7DFH - chains A and P of the 6 polymer chains in the assembly; structure by electron microscopy, 2.97 A resolution.

# Chain A
Name: RNA-directed RNA polymeras
Source organism: Severe acute respiratory syndrome coronavirus 2
Notes: EC 2.7.7.48
Reference sequence: P0DTD1 (R1AB_SARS2); residues 1-932 here correspond to UniProt positions 4393-5324 (UniProt number = residue number + 4392)
Chain sequence (943 residues; row label = number of the first residue in the row; numbering starts at 0):
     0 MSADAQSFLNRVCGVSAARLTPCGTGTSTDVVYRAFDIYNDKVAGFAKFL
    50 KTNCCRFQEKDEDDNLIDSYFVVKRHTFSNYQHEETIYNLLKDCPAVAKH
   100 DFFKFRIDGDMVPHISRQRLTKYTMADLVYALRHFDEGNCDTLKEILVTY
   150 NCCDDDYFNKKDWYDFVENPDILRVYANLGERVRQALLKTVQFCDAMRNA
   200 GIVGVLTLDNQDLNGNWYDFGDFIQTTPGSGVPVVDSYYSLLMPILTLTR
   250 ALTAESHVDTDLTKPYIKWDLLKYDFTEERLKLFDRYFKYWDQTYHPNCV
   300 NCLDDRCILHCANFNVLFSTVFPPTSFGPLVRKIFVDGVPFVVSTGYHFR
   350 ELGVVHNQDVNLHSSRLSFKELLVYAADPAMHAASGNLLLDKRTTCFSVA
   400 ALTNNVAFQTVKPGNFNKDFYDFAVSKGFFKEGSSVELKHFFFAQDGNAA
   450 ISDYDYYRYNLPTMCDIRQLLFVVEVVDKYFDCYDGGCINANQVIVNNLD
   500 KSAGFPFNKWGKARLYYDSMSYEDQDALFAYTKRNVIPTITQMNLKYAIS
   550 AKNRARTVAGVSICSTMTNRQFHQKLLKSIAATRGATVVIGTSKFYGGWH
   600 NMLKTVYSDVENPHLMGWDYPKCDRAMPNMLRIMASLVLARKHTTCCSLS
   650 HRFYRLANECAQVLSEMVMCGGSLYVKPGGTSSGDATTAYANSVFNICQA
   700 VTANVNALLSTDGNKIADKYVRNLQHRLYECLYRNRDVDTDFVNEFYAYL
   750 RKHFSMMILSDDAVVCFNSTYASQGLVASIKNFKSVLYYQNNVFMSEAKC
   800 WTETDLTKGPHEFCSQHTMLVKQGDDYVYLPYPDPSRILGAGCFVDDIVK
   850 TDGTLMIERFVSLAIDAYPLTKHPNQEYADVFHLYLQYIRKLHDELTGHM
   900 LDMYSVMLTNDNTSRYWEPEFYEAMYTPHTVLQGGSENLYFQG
Unresolved in the structure: 0-4, 108-109, 896-910, 930-942
Sequence notes: initiating methionine (0); expression tag (933-942)
Bound ions: Mg2+ site 1: Asn209 (together with pyrophosphate); Zn2+ site 1: His295, Cys301, Cys306, Cys310; Zn2+ site 2: Cys487, Cys645, Cys646; Mg2+ site 2: Asp760 (together with ribavirin monophosphate)
Ligand contacts:
  - pyrophosphate (POP), molecule 1: Lys50, Asn52, Lys73, Arg116, Asn209, Tyr217, Asp218
  - pyrophosphate (POP), molecule 2: Arg555, Tyr619, Pro620, Lys621, Cys622
  - ribavirin monophosphate (RVP): Lys545, Arg555, Val557, Cys622, Asp623, Thr680, Ser682, Thr687, Asn691, Asp760
Swiss-Prot annotation at these positions:
  - region: Lys545 to Arg555 (Interaction with RMP Remdesivir), Thr582 to Pro620 (RdRp Palm N-ter)
  - active site: Ser759, Asp760, Asp761
  - binding site (Mn(2+)): Asn209, Asp218
  - binding site (Zn(2+)): His295, Cys301, Cys306, Cys310, Cys487, His642, Cys645, Cys646
  - site: Gln932 (Cleavage)

# Chain P
Molecule: 8-nt RNA strand
Sequence (8 nucleotides; row label = number of the first residue in the row):
    13 GCUAUGUG
Covalent attachments: ribavirin monophosphate (RVP) linked to G20

# Chain A / chain P interface
Pairs across the interface - 19 pairs, chain A then chain P:
  Arg513(A) - C14(P)  salt bridge to the phosphate
  Ser759(A) - G20(P)  sugar contact
  Asp760(A) - G20(P)  hydrogen bond to the sugar
  Cys813(A) - U19(P)  hydrogen bond to the sugar
  Cys813(A) - G20(P)  phosphate contact
  Ser814(A) - U19(P)  hydrogen bond to the phosphate
  Ser814(A) - G20(P)  hydrogen bond to the phosphate
  Arg836(A) - G18(P)  salt bridge to the phosphate
  Arg836(A) - U19(P)  salt bridge to the phosphate
  Ala840(A) - G18(P)  phosphate contact
  Asp845(A) - U17(P)  phosphate contact
  Lys849(A) - A16(P)  salt bridge to the phosphate
  Lys849(A) - U17(P)  salt bridge to the phosphate
  Leu854(A) - U15(P)  sugar contact
  Leu854(A) - A16(P)  sugar contact
  Glu857(A) - U15(P)  base contact
  Arg858(A) - A16(P)  sugar contact
  Arg858(A) - U17(P)  salt bridge to the phosphate
  Asp865(A) - G18(P)  sugar contact
Also at the interface, not in a pair above, chain A (21 interface residues in all): Asn497, Asp499, Ile548, Lys593, Thr687, Leu758, Ser861, Leu862

# In short
The interface between chain A and chain P involves 21 residues on one side and 7 on the other, with 4 hydrogen
bonds and 6 salt bridges. Among the polar pairs are Asp760(A)-G20(P), Cys813(A)-U19(P) and Ser814(A)-U19(P).
Chain A binds pyrophosphate and ribavirin monophosphate.
Here chain A is RNA-directed RNA polymeras (Severe acute respiratory syndrome coronavirus 2) and chain P is an
8-nt RNA strand. Entry 7DFH (Structure of COVID-19 RNA-dependent RNA polymerase bound to ribavirin) was
determined by electron microscopy.
